7W75 - chains A and C of the 3 polymer chains in the assembly; structure by X-ray diffraction, 3.20 A resolution.

Chain A:
Molecule: Ubiquitin-conjugating enzyme E2 2
From: Kluyveromyces lactis NRRL Y-1140
Notes: EC 2.3.2.23
Reference sequence: Q6CUD9 (UBC2_KLULA); residue numbers follow UniProt; this construct covers 1-164
Amino-acid sequence (167 residues; each row starts with the number of its first residue; numbers below 1 keep their minus sign (Gly-2 is residue -2)):
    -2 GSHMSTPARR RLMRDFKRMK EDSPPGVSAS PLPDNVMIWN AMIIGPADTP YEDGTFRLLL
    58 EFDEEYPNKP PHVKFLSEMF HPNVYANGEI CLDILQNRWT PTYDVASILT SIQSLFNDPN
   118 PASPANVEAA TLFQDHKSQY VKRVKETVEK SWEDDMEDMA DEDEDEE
Disordered / not traced: -2 to 1, 158-164
Construct notes: expression tag (-2 to 0)
Swiss-Prot annotation at these positions:
  - active site: Cys88 (Glycyl thioester intermediate)
From the paper describing this entry:
  - mutagenesis - S111L: unchanged binding to E3 ubiquitin-protein ligase BRE1 (chain C)
  - conformationally variable residues (loop rearrangement): Asp115 to Pro121
  - catalytic residues: Cys88 (proposed by the authors, not directly observed)

Chain C:
Molecule: E3 ubiquitin-protein ligase BRE1
From: Kluyveromyces lactis NRRL Y-1140
Notes: EC 2.3.2.27
Reference sequence: Q6CWM4 (BRE1_KLULA); residues 1-206 here = UniProt positions 1-206
Amino-acid sequence (206 residues; each row starts with the number of its first residue):
     1 MNDHFVKRPK LELSDPSEPL TQKDVIAFQK EALFRCLNKW RVKANQLVEE NEVLAAGLSK
    61 TTESVSGCCS SIVVLARSVV EDCSDEQDKR FLQQLINTED EHTLTQIISN NSARICELIL
   121 KTSGSNISDN IGRLQELESL TLTLQKLLKS SENKLKKATE YYENIIAQYD RQDSESVSRV
   181 FNTADDDSNV KKEKQSSTGA SSVNDE
Disordered / not traced: 1-11, 171-206
From the paper describing this entry:
  - self-association interface (contacts with another copy of this molecule); pairs are residue here / residue on that copy: Arg35-Gln22 (hydrogen bond), Arg41-Pro19 (hydrogen bond), Leu20, Gln29, Leu33, Phe34, Cys36, Leu37
  - mutagenesis - R179A: decreased binding to Ubiquitin-conjugating enzyme E2 2 (chain A)
  - mutagenesis - K30A, R35E, R41E, R171E, R179A, V180A/F181A: decreased catalytic activity with Ubiquitin-conjugating enzyme E2 2 (chain A)
  - mutagenesis - Q22A: unchanged catalytic activity with Ubiquitin-conjugating enzyme E2 2 (chain A)

Interface between chain A and chain C:
Contacting residue pairs - 25 pairs, chain A then chain C:
  Met16(A) - Pro19(C)
  Lys17(A) - Pro19(C)
  Glu18(A) - Ser17(C)
  Ser20(A) - Pro19(C)
  Met39(A) - Val25(C)  hydrophobic
  Ile41(A) - Phe28(C)  hydrophobic
  Asp50(A) - Phe28(C)
  Asp50(A) - Ala32(C)
  Asp50(A) - Arg35(C)  salt bridge
  Thr52(A) - Gln29(C)  hydrogen bond
  Trp149(A) - Gln29(C)
  Trp149(A) - Ala32(C)
  Trp149(A) - Leu33(C)  hydrophobic
  Trp149(A) - Cys36(C)  hydrophobic
  Asp152(A) - Gln22(C)  hydrogen bond (backbone-side chain)
  Asp152(A) - Ile26(C)
  Met153(A) - Gln22(C)  hydrogen bond (backbone-side chain)
  Met153(A) - Val25(C)  hydrophobic
  Met153(A) - Gln29(C)
  Glu154(A) - Gln22(C)
  Met156(A) - Leu20(C)
  Met156(A) - Thr21(C)
  Met156(A) - Gln22(C)
  Met156(A) - Val25(C)  hydrophobic
  Ala157(A) - Gln22(C)
Also at the interface, not in a pair above, chain A (15 interface residues in all): Ser148
Also at the interface, not in a pair above, chain C (14 interface residues in all): Glu18
Interface features reported in the paper:
  - residue pairs: Asp50(A)-Arg35(C) (salt bridge), Thr52(A)-Gln29(C) (hydrogen bond), Trp149(A)-Leu33(C) (hydrophobic contact), Trp149(A)-Gln29(C) (backbone contact), Asp152(A)-Gln22(C) (backbone contact), Ala32(C)-Trp149(A) (hydrophobic contact), Cys36(C)-Trp149(A) (hydrophobic contact)
  - interface residues, chain A: Ser20(A), Met39(A), Met156(A)
  - hot spots on chain A (mutagenesis) - G23R/T52A: decreased binding to E3 ubiquitin-protein ligase BRE1 (chain C)
  - interface residues, chain C: Pro19(C), Leu20(C), Val25(C), Phe28(C)
  - hot spots on chain C (mutagenesis) - K30A: abolished binding to Ubiquitin-conjugating enzyme E2 2 (chain A)
  - hot spots on chain C (mutagenesis) - V180A/F181A (950-fold): decreased binding to Ubiquitin-conjugating enzyme E2 2 (chain A)

In short:
Chain A and chain C form an interface of 15 and 14 residues respectively; the contacts include 3 hydrogen
bonds and 1 salt bridge. Among the polar pairs are Asp50(A)-Arg35(C), Thr52(A)-Gln29(C) and
Asp152(A)-Gln22(C). The authors report a salt bridge between Asp50(A) and Arg35(C); a hydrogen bond between
Thr52(A) and Gln29(C); hydrophobic contacts between Trp149(A) and Leu33(C), Ala32(C) and Trp149(A) and
Cys36(C) and Trp149(A). The paper reports the catalytic residue Cys88(A); K30A, R35E and R41E of chain C,
among others, reduce catalytic activity with Ubiquitin-conjugating enzyme E2 2 (chain A); 9 substitutions were
tested in all.
Here chain A is Ubiquitin-conjugating enzyme E2 2 and chain C is E3 ubiquitin-protein ligase BRE1, both from
Kluyveromyces lactis NRRL Y-1140. Entry 7W75 (Crystal structure of the K. lactis Bre1 RBD in complex with
Rad6, crystal form I) was determined by X-ray diffraction (same publication as 7W76).
